9BZH - chains C and D of the 4 polymer chains in the assembly; structure by electron microscopy, 5.90 A resolution (low resolution: residue-level contacts below are approximate; hydrogen-bond / salt-bridge calls are withheld).

== Chain C (and D) ==
Molecule: Ribonucleoside-diphosphate reductase subunit beta
Organism: Bacillus subtilis
Notes: EC 1.17.4.1; chain D of this document is another copy of the same molecule, construct and numbering; everything in this record applies to it too
Reference sequence: P50621 (RIR2_BACSU); residues 1-329 here = UniProt positions 1-329
Sequence (350 residues; numbered -20 to 329; the number before each row is that of its first residue; numbers below 1 keep their minus sign (Met-20 is residue -20)):
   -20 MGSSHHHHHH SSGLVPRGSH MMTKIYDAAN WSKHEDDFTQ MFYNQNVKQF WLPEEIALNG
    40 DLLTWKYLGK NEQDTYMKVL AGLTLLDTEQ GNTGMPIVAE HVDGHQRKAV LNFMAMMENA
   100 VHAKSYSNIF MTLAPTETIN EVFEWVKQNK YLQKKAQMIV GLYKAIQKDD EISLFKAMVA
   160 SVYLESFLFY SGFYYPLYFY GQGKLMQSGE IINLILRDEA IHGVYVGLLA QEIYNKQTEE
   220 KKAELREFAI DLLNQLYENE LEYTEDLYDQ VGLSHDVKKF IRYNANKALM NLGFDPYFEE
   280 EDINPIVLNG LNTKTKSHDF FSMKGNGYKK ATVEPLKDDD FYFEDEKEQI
Not modelled in the structure: -20 to 15, 291-308, 323-329
Sequence notes: initiating methionine (-20); expression tag (-19 to 0)
UniProt features mapped onto this chain:
  - active site: Tyr105
  - binding site (Fe cation): Asp66, Glu97, His101, Glu164, Glu198, His201
From the paper describing this entry:
  - catalytic residues: Trp30 (citing earlier work)

== How chain C and chain D interact ==
Pairs across the interface (25):
  Tyr22(C) with Ala99(D)
  Phe29(C) with Phe29(D)
  Leu31(C) with Tyr22(D)
  Thr67(C) with His84(D)
  Gly70(C) with Asn91(D)
  Asn71(C) with His84(D); Lys87(D)
  His84(C) with Thr67(D); Asn71(D)
  Lys87(C) with Asn71(D)
  Ala88(C) with Asn98(D)
  Asn91(C) with Ala94(D); Asn98(D)
  Phe92(C) with Met95(D)
  Ala94(C) with Asn91(D)
  Met95(C) with Asn91(D); Phe92(D); Met95(D)
  Asn98(C) with Lys87(D); Ala88(D); Asn91(D)
  Ala99(C) with Tyr22(D); Ala88(D)
  Lys103(C) with Tyr22(D)
  Lys309(C) with Glu189(D)
Also at the interface, not in a pair above, chain C (20 interface residues in all): Val26, Pro75, Pro314
Also at the interface, not in a pair above, chain D (18 interface residues in all): Val26, Leu31, Leu42, Lys103

== In short ==
20 residues of chain C face 18 of chain D across their interface. UniProt lists active-site residue Tyr105(C)
and 6 Fe cation-binding residues on chain C. The paper reports the catalytic residue Trp30(C).
Chain C and chain D are both Ribonucleoside-diphosphate reductase subunit beta (Bacillus subtilis); the
structure, Class 29 model for combined refinement of Bacillus subtilis ribonucleotide reductase complex, was
determined by electron microscopy, deposited together with 9BW3, 9BWX, 9BX2, 9BX3, 9BX6, 9BX8 and 39 further
entries.
